7Q4U - chains A and B of the 48 polymer chains in the assembly; structure by electron microscopy, 4.39 A resolution (low resolution: residue-level contacts below are approximate; hydrogen-bond / salt-bridge calls are withheld).

# Chain A (and B)
Protein: DNA-directed RNA polymerase subunit alpha
Source organism: Mycobacterium tuberculosis (strain ATCC 25618 / H37Rv)
Notes: EC 2.7.7.6; chain B of this document is another copy of the same molecule, construct and numbering; everything in this record applies to it too
UniProtKB: P9WGZ1 (RPOA_MYCTU); residue numbers follow UniProt; this construct covers 1-347
Chain sequence (347 residues; row label = number of the first residue in the row):
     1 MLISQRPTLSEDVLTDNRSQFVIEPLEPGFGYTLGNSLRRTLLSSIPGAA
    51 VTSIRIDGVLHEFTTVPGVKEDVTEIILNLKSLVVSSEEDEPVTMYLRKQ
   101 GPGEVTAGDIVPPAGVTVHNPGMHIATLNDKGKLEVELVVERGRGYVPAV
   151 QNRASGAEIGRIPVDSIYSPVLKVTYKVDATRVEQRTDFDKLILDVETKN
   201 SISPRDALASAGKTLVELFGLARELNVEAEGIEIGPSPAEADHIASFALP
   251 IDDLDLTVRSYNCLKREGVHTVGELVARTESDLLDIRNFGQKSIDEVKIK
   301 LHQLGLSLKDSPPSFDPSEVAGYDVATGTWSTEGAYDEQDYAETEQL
Unresolved in the structure: 1-3, 227-347 (chain B: 1-2, 233-347)

# How chain A and chain B interact
Pairs across the interface (51; chain A residue first):
  Q5(A) with R144(B)
  T8(A) with L221(B)
  L9(A) with L221(B)
  E27(A) with S44(B); S45(B); R144(B)
  G29(A) with R40(B)
  F30(A) with R40(B); T41(B); L218(B)
  T33(A) with N36(B); S37(B); R40(B)
  L34(A) with L218(B); F219(B)
  S37(A) with T33(B)
  R40(A) with G29(B); T33(B)
  R144(A) with I3(B); Q5(B)
  E184(A) with Q151(B)
  Q185(A) with Q151(B)
  R186(A) with E141(B); R142(B); G143(B); Q151(B)
  R205(A) with L225(B)
  D206(A) with N226(B)
  A209(A) with A222(B); N226(B)
  S210(A) with E230(B)
  G212(A) with A222(B)
  K213(A) with R223(B); E228(B); A229(B)
  T214(A) with E230(B)
  L215(A) with F219(B)
  V216(A) with F219(B)
  E217(A) with G231(B)
  L218(A) with F30(B); L34(B)
  F219(A) with L34(B); S37(B); L215(B); V216(B); F219(B)
  L221(A) with T8(B)
  A222(A) with L208(B); A209(B)
  R223(A) with K213(B)
  N226(A) with R205(B)
Interface residues without a listed pair, chain A (39 interface residues in all): S4, F21, L38, T41, S45, P47, L208, G220, L225
Interface residues without a listed pair, chain B (39 interface residues in all): L26, E27, G220, I232

# Summary
The chain A/chain B interface involves 39 residues from each chain.
Chain A and chain B are both DNA-directed RNA polymerase subunit alpha (Mycobacterium tuberculosis (strain
ATCC 25618 / H37Rv)); the structure, Cryo-EM structure of Mycobacterium tuberculosis RNA polymerase holoenzyme
octamer comprising sigma factor SigB, was determined by electron microscopy, deposited together with 7Z8Q,
7ZF2, 7Q59 and 7PP4.
